Entry 2XGS (X-ray diffraction, 2.39 A resolution); this record covers chain A.

== Chain A ==
Name: Xcogt
Organism: Xanthomonas campestris
UniProt: Q8PC69 (Q8PC69_XANCP); residues 1-568 here = UniProt positions 1-568
Chain sequence (568 residues; each row starts with the number of its first residue):
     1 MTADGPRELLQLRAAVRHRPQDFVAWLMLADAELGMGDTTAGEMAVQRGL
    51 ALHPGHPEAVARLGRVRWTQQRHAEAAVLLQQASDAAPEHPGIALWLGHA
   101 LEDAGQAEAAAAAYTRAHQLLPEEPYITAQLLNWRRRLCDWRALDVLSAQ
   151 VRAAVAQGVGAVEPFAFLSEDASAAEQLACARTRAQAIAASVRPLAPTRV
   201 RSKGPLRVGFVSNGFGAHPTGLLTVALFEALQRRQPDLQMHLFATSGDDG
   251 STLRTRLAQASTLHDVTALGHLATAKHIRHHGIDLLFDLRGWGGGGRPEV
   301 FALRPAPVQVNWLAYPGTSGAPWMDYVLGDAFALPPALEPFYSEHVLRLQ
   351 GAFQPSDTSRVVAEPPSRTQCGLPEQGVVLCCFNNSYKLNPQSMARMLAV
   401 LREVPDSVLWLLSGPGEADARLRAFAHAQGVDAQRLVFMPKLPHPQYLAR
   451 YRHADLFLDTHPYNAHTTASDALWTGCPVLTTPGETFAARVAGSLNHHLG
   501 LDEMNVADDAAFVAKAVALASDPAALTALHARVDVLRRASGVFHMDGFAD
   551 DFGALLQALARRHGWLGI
Disordered / not traced: 1-26
Small-molecule neighbours: C-UDP (44P; 5'-O-[(S)-hydroxy(phosphonomethyl)phosphoryl]uridine): His218, Pro219, Leu222, Asn385, Tyr387, Lys388, Leu412, Met439, Pro440, Lys441, Leu442, Pro443, His444, Tyr447, Tyr463, His466, Thr467, Thr468, Asp471
Reported in the primary citation:
  - binding site for C-UDP: Asn385, Lys388, Asp471
  - mutagenesis - D471A: abolished binding to C-UDP
  - mutagenesis - D471A: abolished binding to UDP-GlcNAc

== In short ==
Bound to chain A: C-UDP. From the paper: a binding site for C-UDP at Asn385, Lys388 and Asp471; D471A
abolishes binding to C-UDP.
Chain A is Xcogt (Xanthomonas campestris); the structure, XcOGT in complex with C-UDP, was determined by X-ray
diffraction together with 2XGM and 2XGO from the same study.
